PDB entry 1OH2 | X-ray diffraction, 2.40 A resolution | chains Q and R of the 3 polymer chains in the assembly

[Chain Q]
Molecule: Sucrose porin
Organism: Salmonella typhimurium
UniProtKB: P22340 (SCRY_SALTM); residues 71-483 here correspond to UniProt positions 93-505 (UniProt number = residue number + 22)
Amino-acid sequence (413 residues; each row starts with the number of its first residue):
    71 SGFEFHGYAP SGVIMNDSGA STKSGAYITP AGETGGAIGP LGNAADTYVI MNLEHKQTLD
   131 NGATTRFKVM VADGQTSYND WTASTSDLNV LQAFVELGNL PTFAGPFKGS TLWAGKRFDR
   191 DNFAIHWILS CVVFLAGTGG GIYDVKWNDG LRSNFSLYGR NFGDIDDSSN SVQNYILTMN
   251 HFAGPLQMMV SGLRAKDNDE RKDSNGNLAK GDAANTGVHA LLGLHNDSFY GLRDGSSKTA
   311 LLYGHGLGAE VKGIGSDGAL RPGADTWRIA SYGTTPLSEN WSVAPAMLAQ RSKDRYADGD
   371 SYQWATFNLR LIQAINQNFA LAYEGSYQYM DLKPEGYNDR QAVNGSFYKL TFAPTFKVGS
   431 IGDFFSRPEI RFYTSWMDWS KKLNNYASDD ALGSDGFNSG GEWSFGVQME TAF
Construct notes: conflict P80 (Arg102 in P22340), C201 (Asp223 in P22340); engineered mutation P110 (Arg132 in P22340), A114 (Gln136 in P22340), I120 (Glu142 in P22340), L161 (Arg183 in P22340), A194 (Asp216 in P22340), L199 (Asp221 in P22340), A482 (Trp504 in P22340)
Bound ions: Ca2+: N454, A457, D460, L462

[Chain R]
Molecule: Sucrose porin
Organism: Salmonella typhimurium
UniProtKB: P22340 (SCRY_SALTM); residues 71-483 here correspond to UniProt positions 93-505 (UniProt number = residue number + 22)
Amino-acid sequence (413 residues; each row starts with the number of its first residue):
    71 SGFEFHGYAR SGVIMNDSGA STKSGAYITP AGETGGAIGR LGNQADTYVE MNLEHKQTLD
   131 NGATTRFKVM VADGQTSYND WTASTSDLNV RQAFVELGNL PTFAGPFKGS TLWAGKRFDR
   191 DNFDIHWIDS DVVFLAGTGG GIYDVKWNDG LRSNFSLYGR NFGDIDDSSN SVQNYILTMN
   251 HFAGPLQMMV SGLRAKDNDE RKDSNGNLAK GDAANTGVHA LLGLHNDSFY GLRDGSSKTA
   311 LLYGHGLGAE VKGIGSDGAL RPGADTWRIA SYGTTPLSEN WSVAPAMLAQ RSKDRYADGD
   371 SYQWATFNLR LIQAINQNFA LAYEGSYQYM DLKPEGYNDR QAVNGSFYKL TFAPTFKVGS
   431 IGDFFSRPEI RFYTSWMDWS KKLNNYASDD ALGSDGFNSG GEWSFGVQME TWF
Bound ions: Ca2+: N454, A457, D460, L462

[Chain Q / chain R interface]
Contacting residue pairs - 84 pairs, chain Q then chain R:
  F73(Q) - F73(R)  hydrophobic
  F75(Q) - F73(R)  hydrophobic
  F75(Q) - L123(R)  hydrophobic
  A79(Q) - F137(R)  hydrophobic
  S81(Q) - A163(R)
  S81(Q) - G185(R)
  S81(Q) - K186(R)  hydrogen bond (side chain-backbone)
  S81(Q) - T208(R)
  G82(Q) - T208(R)
  V83(Q) - T208(R)
  V83(Q) - Y245(R)
  I84(Q) - Q243(R)
  I84(Q) - Y245(R)  hydrogen bond (backbone-side chain)
  M85(Q) - Y245(R)
  S88(Q) - R264(R)  hydrogen bond (backbone-side chain)
  S88(Q) - K266(R)
  G89(Q) - Y245(R)
  G89(Q) - R264(R)
  A90(Q) - Q243(R)
  S91(Q) - Q243(R)  hydrogen bond (backbone-side chain)
  T117(Q) - K186(R)
  V119(Q) - V139(R)  hydrophobic
  V119(Q) - A163(R)  hydrophobic
  D143(Q) - V160(R)
  T146(Q) - I235(R)
  S147(Q) - K186(R)  hydrogen bond (backbone-side chain)
  S147(Q) - N231(R)
  S147(Q) - I235(R)
  Y148(Q) - K186(R)
  Y148(Q) - G207(R)
  Y148(Q) - T208(R)  hydrogen bond (backbone-side chain)
  Y148(Q) - G229(R)
  Y148(Q) - R230(R)
  Y148(Q) - N231(R)  hydrogen bond (backbone-side chain)
  Y148(Q) - Q243(R)  hydrogen bond
  Y148(Q) - Y245(R)
  N149(Q) - K186(R)  hydrogen bond (backbone-side chain)
  N149(Q) - R230(R)  hydrogen bond
  N149(Q) - N231(R)  hydrogen bond (side chain-backbone)
  D150(Q) - R161(R)  salt bridge
  D150(Q) - F188(R)
  D150(Q) - F204(R)
  D150(Q) - A206(R)
  D150(Q) - R230(R)  salt bridge
  W151(Q) - N159(R)
  W151(Q) - R161(R)
  T152(Q) - N159(R)  hydrogen bond (backbone-side chain)
  T152(Q) - V160(R)
  A153(Q) - D157(R)
  A153(Q) - N159(R)
  T155(Q) - I235(R)
  T155(Q) - D236(R)
  S156(Q) - L158(R)  hydrogen bond (side chain-backbone)
  S156(Q) - N159(R)
  L158(Q) - L158(R)
  L158(Q) - N159(R)
  L158(Q) - V160(R)  hydrophobic
  N386(Q) - T172(R)  hydrogen bond
  Q387(Q) - N131(R)
  Q387(Q) - P171(R)
  N388(Q) - L170(R)
  N388(Q) - P171(R)
  N388(Q) - T172(R)  hydrogen bond (side chain-backbone)
  F426(Q) - L167(R)
  F426(Q) - F173(R)  hydrophobic
  F426(Q) - L182(R)  hydrophobic
  K427(Q) - L167(R)
  V428(Q) - T135(R)
  V428(Q) - L170(R)  hydrophobic
  P438(Q) - T135(R)
  I440(Q) - L167(R)  hydrophobic
  I440(Q) - L182(R)
  I440(Q) - W183(R)
  I440(Q) - A184(R)  hydrophobic
  Q478(Q) - A184(R)
  M479(Q) - A163(R)
  M479(Q) - F164(R)
  M479(Q) - V165(R)  hydrophobic
  M479(Q) - A184(R)
  M479(Q) - G185(R)
  T481(Q) - F137(R)
  T481(Q) - V165(R)
  F483(Q) - H125(R)
  F483(Q) - F137(R)  hydrophobic
Interface residues without a listed pair, chain Q (41 interface residues in all): M121, L123, V477
Interface residues without a listed pair, chain R (48 interface residues in all): Y118, E124, Q127, L129, A133, V141, A142, G144, G209

[Summary]
The interface between chain Q and chain R involves 41 residues on one side and 48 on the other, with 15
hydrogen bonds and 2 salt bridges. Among the polar pairs are D150(Q)-R161(R), D150(Q)-R230(R) and
S81(Q)-K186(R). N454(Q), A457(Q), D460(Q) and L462(Q) form the Ca2+ site.
Here chain Q is Sucrose porin and chain R is Sucrose porin, both from Salmonella typhimurium. Entry 1OH2
(Sucrose-Specific Porin, with Bound Sucrose Molecules) was determined by X-ray diffraction.
